Entry 6XPA (X-ray diffraction, 2.10 A resolution); this record covers chain A.

Chain A:
Name: ScoE protein
Organism: Streptomyces coeruleorubidus
UniProt: A0A3B6UEU3 (A0A3B6UEU3_STRC4); numbering as in UniProt (aligned over 1-326)
Chain sequence (326 residues; each row starts with the number of its first residue):
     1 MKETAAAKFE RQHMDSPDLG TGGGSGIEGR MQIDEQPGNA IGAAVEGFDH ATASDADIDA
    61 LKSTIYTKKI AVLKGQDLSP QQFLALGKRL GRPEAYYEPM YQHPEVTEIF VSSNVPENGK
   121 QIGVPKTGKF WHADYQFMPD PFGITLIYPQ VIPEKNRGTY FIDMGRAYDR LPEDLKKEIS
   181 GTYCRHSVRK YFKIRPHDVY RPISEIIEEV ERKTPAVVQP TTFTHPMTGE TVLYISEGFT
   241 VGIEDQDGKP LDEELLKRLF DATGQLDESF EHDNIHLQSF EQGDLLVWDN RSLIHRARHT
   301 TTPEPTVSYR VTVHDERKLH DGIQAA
Unresolved in the structure: 1-27, 324-326
Metal / ion sites: oxovanadium(2+) V: His-132, Asp-134, His-295
Residues lining bound ligands:
  - 7UC ((3R)-3-(2-hydroxy-2-oxoethylamino)butanoic acid): Tyr-96, Tyr-101, Phe-110, Thr-127, Gly-128, Phe-130, His-132, Ala-133, Asp-134, Tyr-135, Phe-137, Phe-142, Val-188, Tyr-191, Lys-193, Phe-239, Arg-310
  - oxovanadium(2+) (VVO): His-132, Asp-134, Thr-145, Trp-288, His-295, Arg-310
Swiss-Prot annotation at these positions:
  - binding site ((3R)-3-[(carboxymethyl)amino]butanoate): Tyr-66
  - binding site ((3R)-3-{[carboxy(hydroxy)methyl]amino}butanoate): Tyr-66
What the authors report for this chain:
  - binding site for oxovanadium(2+): Arg-310
  - conformationally variable residues (side-chain flip): Arg-157, His-299
  - mutagenesis - Y96F, Y101F, R195Q: abolished catalytic activity
  - catalytic residues: Tyr-96
  - mutagenesis - Y97F: decreased catalytic activity
  - mutagenesis - H299Q: abolished catalytic activity on without CABA
  - mutagenesis - R157E, R157Q: decreased catalytic activity on without CABA

In short:
Ligands of chain A: compound 7UC and oxovanadium(2+). His-132, Asp-134 and His-295 form the oxovanadium(2+) V
site. Curated annotation (UniProt) lists (3R)-3-[(carboxymethyl)amino]butanoate-binding residue Tyr-66 and
(3R)-3-{[carboxy(hydroxy)methyl]amino}butanoate-binding residue Tyr-66. The paper reports the catalytic
residue Tyr-96; Y96F, Y101F and R195Q abolish catalytic activity; 7 substitutions were tested in all.
Chain A is ScoE protein (Streptomyces coeruleorubidus); the structure, ScoE with oxovanadium and the CABA
substrate bound and His299 and Arg157 flipped out, was determined by X-ray diffraction together with 6XN6,
6XO3 and 6XOJ from the same study.
